Entry 3VNY (X-ray diffraction, 1.50 A resolution); this record covers chain A.

== Chain A ==
Name: beta-GLUCURONIDASE
Organism: Acidobacterium capsulatum
Notes: EC 3.2.1.31
Reference sequence: C1F2K5 (C1F2K5_ACIC5); residues 1-475 here = UniProt positions 1-475
Amino-acid sequence (488 residues; each row starts with the number of its first residue):
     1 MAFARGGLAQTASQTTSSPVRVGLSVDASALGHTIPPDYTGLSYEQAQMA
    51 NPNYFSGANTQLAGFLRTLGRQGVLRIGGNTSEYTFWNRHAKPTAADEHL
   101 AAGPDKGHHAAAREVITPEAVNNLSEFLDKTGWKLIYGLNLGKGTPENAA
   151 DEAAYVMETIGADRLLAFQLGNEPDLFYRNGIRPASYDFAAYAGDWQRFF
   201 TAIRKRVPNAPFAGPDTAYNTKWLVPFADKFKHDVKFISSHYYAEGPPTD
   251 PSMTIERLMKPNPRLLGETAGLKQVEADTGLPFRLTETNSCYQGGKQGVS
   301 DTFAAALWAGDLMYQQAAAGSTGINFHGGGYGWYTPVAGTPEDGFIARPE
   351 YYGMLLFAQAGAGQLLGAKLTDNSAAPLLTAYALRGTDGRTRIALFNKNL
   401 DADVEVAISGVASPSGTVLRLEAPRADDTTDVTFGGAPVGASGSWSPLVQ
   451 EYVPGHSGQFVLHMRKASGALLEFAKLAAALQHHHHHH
Unresolved in the structure: 1-17, 484-488
Sequence notes: expression tag (476-488)
From the paper describing this entry:
  - mutagenesis - E173A, E173G, Y219A, Y243A, E287G, H327N, H327S: decreased catalytic activity
  - mutagenesis - E45Q, E173Q, E287A, E287Q, H327K, H327T: abolished catalytic activity
  - mutagenesis - Y292A, Y334W: abolished catalytic activity on PNP-beta-GlcA
  - mutagenesis - Y292A: unchanged catalytic activity on PNP-beta-Glc
  - mutagenesis - Y334F (200-fold): decreased catalytic activity (beta-glucuronidase activity)
  - mutagenesis - Y334F (3-fold): increased catalytic activity (beta-glucosidase activity)
  - mutagenesis - Y334F (2.5-fold): decreased catalytic activity (beta-xylosidase activity)
  - mutagenesis - E45D (300-fold): decreased catalytic activity on PNP-beta-GlcA
  - specificity-determining residues: Glu45, Tyr292, Tyr334
  - mutagenesis - E45D (7-fold): decreased catalytic activity on MeGlcA-beta-1,6-Gal2

== In short ==
The paper reports that E173A, E173G and Y219A, among others, reduce catalytic activity; specificity
determinants Glu45, Tyr292 and Tyr334; 17 substitutions were tested in all.
Chain A is beta-GLUCURONIDASE (Acidobacterium capsulatum); the structure, Crystal structure of
beta-glucuronidase from Acidobacterium capsulatum, was determined by X-ray diffraction (same publication as
3VNZ and 3VO0).
